8UAO - chains Q and G of the 24 polymer chains in the assembly; structure by electron microscopy, 3.60 A resolution.

Chain Q (and G):
Protein: DpHF18
From: synthetic construct
Notes: chain G of this document is another copy of the same molecule, construct and numbering; everything in this record applies to it too
Chain sequence (240 residues; numbered -13 to 226; the number before each row is that of its first residue; numbers below 1 keep their minus sign (Met-13 is residue -13)):
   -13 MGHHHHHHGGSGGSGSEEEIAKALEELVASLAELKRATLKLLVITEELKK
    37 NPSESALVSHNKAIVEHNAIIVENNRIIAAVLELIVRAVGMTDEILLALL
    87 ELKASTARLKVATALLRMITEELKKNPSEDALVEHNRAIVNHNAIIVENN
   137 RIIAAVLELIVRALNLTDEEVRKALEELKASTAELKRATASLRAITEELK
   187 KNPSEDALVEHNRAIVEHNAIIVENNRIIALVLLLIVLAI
Disordered / not traced: -13 to 0

How chain Q and chain G interact:
Residue-residue contacts - 12 pairs, chain Q then chain G:
  Glu33(Q) with Lys111(G), salt bridge
  Asn37(Q) with Asn112(G)
  Ser39(Q) with Pro113(G)
  Glu40(Q) with Glu40(G); Ser41(G)
  Ser41(Q) with Glu40(G); Ser41(G), hydrogen bond; Val44(G)
  Val44(Q) with Ser41(G)
  Lys111(Q) with Glu33(G), salt bridge
  Asn112(Q) with Asn37(G)
  Pro113(Q) with Ser39(G)

Overview:
Chain Q and chain G each contribute 9 residues to their interface, with 1 hydrogen bond and 2 salt bridges.
Among the polar pairs are Glu33(Q)-Lys111(G) and Ser41(Q)-Ser41(G).
Both chains are DpHF18 (synthetic construct). Entry 8UAO (DpHF18 filament) was determined by electron
microscopy (same publication as 8UB3 and 8UBG).
